5L1G - chains B and D of the 4 polymer chains in the assembly; structure by X-ray diffraction, 4.51 A resolution (low resolution: residue-level contacts below are approximate; hydrogen-bond / salt-bridge calls are withheld).

# Chain B (and D)
Molecule: Glutamate receptor 2
Source organism: Rattus norvegicus
Notes: fragment: with deletions of 397-398, 402-405, 566-587; chain D of this document is another copy of the same molecule, construct and numbering; everything in this record applies to it too
Reference sequence: P19491 (GRIA2_RAT); aligned in 2 segments with insertions or deletions, so no single offset holds: 10-544 ~ UniProt 25-565; 567-826 ~ UniProt 588-847
Amino-acid sequence (803 residues; each row starts with the number of its first residue; note: 19 numbers in that range are skipped by the numbering (no residue carries them; nothing is unmodelled there)):
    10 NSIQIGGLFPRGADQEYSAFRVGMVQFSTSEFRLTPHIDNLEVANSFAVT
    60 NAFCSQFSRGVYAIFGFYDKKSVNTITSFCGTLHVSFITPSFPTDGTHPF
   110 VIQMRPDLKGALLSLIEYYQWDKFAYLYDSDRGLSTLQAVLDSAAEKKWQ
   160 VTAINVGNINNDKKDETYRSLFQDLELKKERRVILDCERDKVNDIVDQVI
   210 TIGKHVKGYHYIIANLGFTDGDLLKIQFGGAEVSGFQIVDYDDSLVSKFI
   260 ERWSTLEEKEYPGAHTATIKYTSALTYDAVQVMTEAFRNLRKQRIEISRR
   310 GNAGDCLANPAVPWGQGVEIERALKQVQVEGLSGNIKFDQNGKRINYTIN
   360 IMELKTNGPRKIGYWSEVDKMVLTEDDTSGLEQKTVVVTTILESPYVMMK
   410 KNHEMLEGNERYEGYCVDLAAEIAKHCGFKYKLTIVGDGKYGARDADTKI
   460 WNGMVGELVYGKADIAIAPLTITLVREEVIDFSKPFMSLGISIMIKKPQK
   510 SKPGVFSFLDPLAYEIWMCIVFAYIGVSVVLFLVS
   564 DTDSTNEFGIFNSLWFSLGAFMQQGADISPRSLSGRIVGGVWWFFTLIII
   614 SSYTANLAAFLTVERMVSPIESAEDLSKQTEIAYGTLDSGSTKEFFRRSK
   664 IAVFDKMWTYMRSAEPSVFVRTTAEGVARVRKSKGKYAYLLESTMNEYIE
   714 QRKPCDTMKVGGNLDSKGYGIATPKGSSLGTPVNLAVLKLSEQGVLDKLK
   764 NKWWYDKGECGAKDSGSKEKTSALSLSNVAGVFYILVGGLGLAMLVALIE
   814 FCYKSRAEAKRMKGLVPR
Unresolved in the structure: 564-572, 589-594, 817-831 (chain D: 564-572, 589-590, 817-831)
Disulfide bonds: Cys63-Cys315, Cys718-Cys773
Covalent attachments: N-acetylglucosamine (NAG) linked to Asn355
Sequence notes: engineered mutation Glu241 (Asn256 in P19491), Asp385 (Asn406 in P19491), Gln392 (Asn413 in P19491), Ala589 (Cys610 in P19491); linker (564-566); cloning artifact (827-831)
Ligand contacts:
  - GYKI-Br (GYB; (8R)-5-(4-amino-3-bromophenyl)-N,8-dimethyl-8,9-dihydro-2H,7H-[1,3]dioxolo[4,5-h][2,3]benzodiazepine-7-carboxamide), molecule 1: Ser510, Lys511, Ser516, Phe517, Asp519, Pro520, Tyr616, Leu620, Phe623, Leu624, Ser788, Ser790, Asn791
  - GYKI-Br (GYB), molecule 2: Ile613, Ser614, Thr617
Curated features (UniProtKB/Swiss-Prot):
  - glycosylation: Asn355 (N-linked (GlcNAc...) asparagine)
  - binding site (L-glutamate): Ser654, Thr655, Glu705
  - site: Ile633 (Crucial to convey clamshell closure to channel opening), Arg660 (Interaction with the cone snail toxin Con-ikot-ikot), Lys752 (Interaction with the cone snail toxin Con-ikot-ikot)
  - modified residue (Phosphoserine): Ser662, Ser696
  - lipidation: Cys815 (S-palmitoyl cysteine)

# Chain B / chain D interface
Residue-residue contacts - 15 pairs, chain B then chain D:
  Ile209(B) - Ile209(D)
  Ile209(B) - His214(D)
  Thr210(B) - Phe237(D)
  Thr210(B) - Gly238(D)
  Ile211(B) - Phe237(D)
  Ile211(B) - Gly238(D)
  Gly212(B) - Val215(D)
  His214(B) - Ile209(D)
  Val215(B) - Gly212(D)
  Val215(B) - Val215(D)
  Phe237(B) - Arg178(D)
  Phe237(B) - Thr210(D)
  Phe237(B) - Ile211(D)
  Gly238(B) - Thr210(D)
  Gly238(B) - Ile211(D)
Interface residues without a listed pair, chain B (10 interface residues in all): Lys234, Thr365
Interface residues without a listed pair, chain D (10 interface residues in all): Lys234

# Overview
Chain B and chain D each contribute 10 residues to their interface. Ligands of chain B: GYKI-Br. Covalently
linked N-acetylglucosamine: at Asn355(B). UniProt lists 3 L-glutamate-binding residues on chain B.
Both chains are Glutamate receptor 2 (Rattus norvegicus). Entry 5L1G (AMPA subtype ionotropic glutamate
receptor GluA2 in complex with GYKI-Br) was determined by X-ray diffraction, deposited together with 5L1B,
5L1E, 5L1F and 5L1H.
